PDB entry 9C97 | X-ray diffraction, 3.33 A resolution | chains M and b of the 28 polymer chains in the assembly

Chain M:
Protein: Proteasome subunit beta
Organism: Saccharomyces cerevisiae
Reference sequence: A0A8H8ULD3 (A0A8H8ULD3_YEASX); residues 1-233 here correspond to UniProt positions 34-266 (UniProt number = residue number + 33)
Amino-acid sequence (233 residues; each row starts with the number of its first residue):
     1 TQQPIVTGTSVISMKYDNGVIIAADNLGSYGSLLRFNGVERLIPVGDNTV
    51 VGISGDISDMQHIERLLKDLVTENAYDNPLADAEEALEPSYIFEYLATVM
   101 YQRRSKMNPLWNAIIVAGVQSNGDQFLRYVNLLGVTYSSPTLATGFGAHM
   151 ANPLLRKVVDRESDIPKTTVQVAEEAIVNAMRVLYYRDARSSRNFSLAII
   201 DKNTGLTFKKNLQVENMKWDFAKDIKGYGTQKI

Chain b:
Protein: Proteasome subunit beta type-1
Organism: Saccharomyces cerevisiae
Notes: EC 3.4.25.1
Reference sequence: P38624 (PSB1_YEAST); residues 1-196 here correspond to UniProt positions 20-215 (UniProt number = residue number + 19)
Amino-acid sequence (196 residues; numbered 1 to 196; the number before each row is that of its first residue):
     1 TSIMAVTFKDGVILGADSRTTTGAYIANRVTDKLTRVHDKIWCCRSGSAA
    51 DTQAIADIVQYHLELYTSQYGTPSTETAASVFKELCYENKDNLTAGIIVA
   101 GYDDKNKGEVYTIPLGGSVHKLPYAIAGSGSTFIYGYCDKNFRENMSKEE
   151 TVDFIKHSLSQAIKWDGSSGGVIRMVVLTAAGVERLIFYPDEYEQL
Curated features (UniProtKB/Swiss-Prot):
  - active site: Thr-1 (Nucleophile)

Interface between chain M and chain b:
Pairs across the interface (61):
  Ser-32(M) with Asp-166(b); Gly-167(b), hydrogen bond (backbone-backbone)
  Leu-33(M) with Phe-133(b), hydrophobic; Trp-165(b)
  Leu-34(M) with Lys-164(b); Trp-165(b), hydrogen bond (backbone-backbone); Gly-167(b)
  Arg-35(M) with Trp-165(b)
  Phe-146(M) with Ala-24(b); Tyr-25(b)
  Met-150(M) with Tyr-25(b), hydrophobic
  Tyr-185(M) with Glu-194(b), hydrogen bond
  Tyr-186(M) with Ile-26(b); Arg-29(b)
  Arg-187(M) with Tyr-25(b), hydrogen bond; Ile-26(b), hydrogen bond (backbone-backbone); Ala-27(b), hydrogen bond (side chain-backbone); Arg-29(b)
  Asp-188(M) with Ala-24(b); Ile-26(b)
  Ala-189(M) with Arg-19(b); Ala-24(b), hydrogen bond (backbone-backbone); Ile-26(b); Gly-167(b)
  Arg-190(M) with Gly-23(b); Ser-168(b)
  Arg-193(M) with Asp-191(b), salt bridge; Glu-194(b), salt bridge
  Met-217(M) with Pro-190(b), hydrophobic; Asp-191(b)
  Lys-218(M) with Arg-29(b), hydrogen bond (backbone-side chain)
  Trp-219(M) with Arg-29(b); Gly-171(b); Val-172(b), hydrophobic; Tyr-189(b); Pro-190(b)
  Asp-220(M) with Tyr-189(b)
  Phe-221(M) with Arg-29(b); Val-30(b), hydrophobic
  Ala-222(M) with Val-30(b), hydrophobic; Arg-174(b), hydrogen bond (backbone-side chain); Ile-187(b)
  Lys-223(M) with Ile-187(b); Tyr-189(b)
  Ile-225(M) with Val-30(b); Arg-174(b), hydrogen bond (backbone-side chain)
  Lys-226(M) with Asp-32(b)
  Gly-227(M) with Asp-32(b), hydrogen bond (backbone-side chain)
  Tyr-228(M) with Thr-35(b); Arg-45(b); Gln-53(b), hydrogen bond (side chain-backbone); Ala-56(b); Asp-57(b), hydrogen bond
  Gln-231(M) with Asp-32(b); Leu-34(b); Thr-35(b); Arg-36(b), hydrogen bond (side chain-backbone); Trp-42(b); Arg-185(b)
  Ile-233(M) with Trp-42(b); Arg-185(b), hydrogen bond (backbone-side chain)
Other interface residues (no listed pair), chain b (35 interface residues in all): Thr-21, Asn-28, Ile-163

Summary:
26 residues of chain M and 35 residues of chain b are in contact; the contacts include 15 hydrogen bonds and 2
salt bridges. Polar contacts include Arg-193(M)/Asp-191(b), Arg-193(M)/Glu-194(b) and Tyr-185(M)/Glu-194(b).
UniProt lists active-site residue Thr-1(b) on chain b.
Here chain M is Proteasome subunit beta and chain b is Proteasome subunit beta type-1, both from Saccharomyces
cerevisiae. Entry 9C97 (Yeast 20S proteasome soaked with BRA-346 fraction) was determined by X-ray diffraction
together with 9C98, 9AW3, 9AW5, 9AW6 and 9AW7 from the same study.
